PDB entry 1V67 | X-ray diffraction, 2.30 A resolution | chain A

Chain A:
Protein: ferripyochelin binding protein
Organism: Pyrococcus horikoshii
Notes: EC 4.2.1.1
Reference sequence: O59257 (O59257_PYRHO); residues 1-173 here = UniProt positions 1-173
Chain sequence (173 residues; row label = number of the first residue in the row):
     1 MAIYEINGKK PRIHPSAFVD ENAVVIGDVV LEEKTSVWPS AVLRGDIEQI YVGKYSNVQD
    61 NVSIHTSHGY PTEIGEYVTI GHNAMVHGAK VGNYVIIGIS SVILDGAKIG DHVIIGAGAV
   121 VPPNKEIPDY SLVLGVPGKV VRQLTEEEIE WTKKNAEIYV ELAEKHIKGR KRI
Bound ions: Ca2+: Ser-40, Asn-61; Zn2+: His-65, His-82, His-87, Tyr-159
Ligand contacts: bicarbonate ion (BCT): Gln-59, Thr-79, Gly-81, His-82, His-87, Ile-99, Asn-155, Tyr-159

In short:
Chain A binds bicarbonate ion. The Ca2+ site is built by Ser-40 and Asn-61. His-65, His-82, His-87 and Tyr-159
coordinate Zn2+.
Chain A is ferripyochelin binding protein (Pyrococcus horikoshii); the structure, Structure of ferripyochelin
binding protein from pyrococcus horikoshii OT3, was determined by X-ray diffraction together with 2FKO and
1V3W from the same study.
